6VBW - chains K and H of the 13 polymer chains in the assembly; structure by electron microscopy, 3.20 A resolution.

# Chain K
Molecule: 61-nt RNA strand
Sequence (61 nucleotides; numbered 1 to 61; the number before each row is that of its first residue):
     1 CUGAUAACUUACAGGACGCUUUGGCUUCAUUGCUUUUCAGGUGAACUGCC
    51 GAGUAGGUAGA

# Chain H
Protein: Cas6
Organism: Vibrio cholerae
Amino-acid sequence (199 residues; numbered 1 to 199 plus 8 insertion-coded residues; 8 numbers in that range are skipped by the numbering (no residue carries them; nothing is unmodelled there); the number before each row is that of its first residue; a row labelled like 60A-60H holds insertion residues (60A, then the next letters in order)):
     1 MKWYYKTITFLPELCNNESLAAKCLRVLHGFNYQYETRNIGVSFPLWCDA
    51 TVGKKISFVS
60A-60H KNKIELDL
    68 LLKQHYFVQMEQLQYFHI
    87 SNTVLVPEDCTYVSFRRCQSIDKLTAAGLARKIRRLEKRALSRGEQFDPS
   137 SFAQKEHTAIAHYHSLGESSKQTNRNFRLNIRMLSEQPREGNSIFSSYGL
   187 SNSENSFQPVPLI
Unresolved in the structure: 1-5, 13-14, 60A-60H, 87-97, 125-132, 170-199

# Interface between chain K and chain H
Pairs across the interface (38):
  A45(K) / Thr-111(H)  sugar contact
  A45(K) / Tyr-149(H)  hydrogen bond to the base
  A45(K) / Asn-162(H)  phosphate contact
  A45(K) / Arg-164(H)  base contact
  C46(K) / Ala-113(H)  phosphate contact
  C46(K) / Arg-161(H)  sugar contact
  C46(K) / Asn-162(H)  base contact
  C46(K) / Phe-163(H)  base contact
  C46(K) / Arg-164(H)  base contact
  U47(K) / Arg-117(H)  sugar contact
  U47(K) / Arg-161(H)  hydrogen bond to the sugar
  G48(K) / Arg-120(H)  salt bridge to the phosphate
  G48(K) / Arg-121(H)  hydrogen bond to the base
  C49(K) / Arg-121(H)  base contact
  G51(K) / Leu-122(H)  base contact
  G53(K) / Leu-122(H)  phosphate contact
  U54(K) / Lys-118(H)  phosphate contact
  U54(K) / Leu-122(H)  phosphate contact
  U54(K) / Ser-137(H)  base contact
  U54(K) / Phe-138(H)  base contact
  A55(K) / Lys-118(H)  salt bridge to the phosphate
  G57(K) / Ser-106(H)  phosphate contact
  G57(K) / Lys-109(H)  hydrogen bond to the base
  G57(K) / Arg-121(H)  base contact
  U58(K) / Gln-105(H)  base contact
  U58(K) / Lys-109(H)  base contact
  A59(K) / Gln-105(H)  hydrogen bond to the base
  G60(K) / His-29(H)  sugar contact
  G60(K) / Tyr-33(H)  hydrogen bond to the phosphate
  G60(K) / Arg-103(H)  base contact
  G60(K) / Gln-105(H)  hydrogen bond to the base
  G60(K) / Ser-155(H)  hydrogen bond to the sugar
  G60(K) / Ser-156(H)  phosphate contact
  G60(K) / Phe-163(H)  stacking on the base
  A61(K) / His-29(H)  salt bridge to the phosphate
  A61(K) / Ser-156(H)  phosphate contact
  A61(K) / Lys-157(H)  hydrogen bond to the phosphate
  A61(K) / Gln-158(H)  hydrogen bond to the phosphate
Interface residues without a listed pair, chain K (15 interface residues in all): A44
Interface residues without a listed pair, chain H (29 interface residues in all): Asp-108, Ala-139, Ser-151, Thr-159, Asn-166

# In short
Chain K and chain H form an interface of 15 and 29 residues respectively; the contacts include 10 hydrogen
bonds, 3 salt bridges and 1 aromatic stacking contact. Polar pairs include A45(K)/Tyr-149(H),
G48(K)/Arg-121(H) and G57(K)/Lys-109(H).
Chain K is a 61-nt RNA strand and chain H is Cas6 (Vibrio cholerae); the structure, Cryo-EM structure of
Cascade-TniQ-dsDNA ternary complex, was determined by electron microscopy (same publication as 6V9Q).
